PDB entry 8VAI | X-ray diffraction, 2.07 A resolution | chain B

# Chain B
Protein: 4-aminobenzoate synthase
Organism: Chlamydia trachomatis D/UW-3/CX
UniProt: O84616 (CADD_CHLTR); residues 1-220 here = UniProt positions 1-220
Chain sequence (240 residues; each row starts with the number of its first residue; numbers below 1 keep their minus sign (Met-19 is residue -19)):
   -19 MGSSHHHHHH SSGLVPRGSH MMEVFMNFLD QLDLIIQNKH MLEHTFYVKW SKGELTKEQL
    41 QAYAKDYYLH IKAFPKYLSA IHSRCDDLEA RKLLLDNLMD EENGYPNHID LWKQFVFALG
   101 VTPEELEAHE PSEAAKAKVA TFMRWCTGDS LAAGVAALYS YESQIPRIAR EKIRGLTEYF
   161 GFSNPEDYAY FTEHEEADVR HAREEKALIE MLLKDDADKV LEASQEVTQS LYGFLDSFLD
Disordered / not traced: -19 to 6, 220
Sequence notes: expression tag (-19 to 0)
UniProt features mapped onto this chain:
  - binding site (Fe(2+)): Glu81, His88, Glu142, His174, Asp178, His181
  - site: Tyr27 (Side-chain cleavage)
  - natural variant: Tyr27 (Y27G: Inactive enzyme)
  - mutagenesis: Tyr27 (Y27F: Loss of PABA synthase activity), Tyr43 (Y43F: Loss of PABA synthase activity), Tyr47 (Y47F: Retains 70% of PABA synthase activity. Retains 30% of PABA synthase activity in the presence of iron and manganese), Glu81 (E81A: Apoptotic activity is decreased by more than 60%, but the mutant still binds to death receptors; when associated with A-88; F-170 and A-174), His88 (H88A: Apoptotic activity is decreased by more than 60%, but the mutant still binds to death receptors; when associated with A-81; F-170 and A-174), Trp92 (W92F: Retains 70% of PABA synthase activity in the presence of iron and manganese), Tyr141 (Y141F: Retains 90% of PABA synthase activity. Retains 80% of PABA synthase activity in the presence of iron and manganese), Lys152 (K152A: Retains 5% of PABA synthase activity in the presence of iron and manganese; K152R: Retains 2% of PABA synthase activity), Tyr170 (Y170F: Retains 85% of PABA synthase activity. Apoptotic activity is decreased by 15%, but the mutant still binds to death receptors ...), His174 (H174A: Apoptotic activity is decreased by more than 60%, but the mutant still binds to death receptors; when associated with A-81; A-88 and F-170)

# In short
UniProt lists 6 Fe2+-binding residues and 10 mutagenesis sites.
Chain B is 4-aminobenzoate synthase (Chlamydia trachomatis D/UW-3/CX); the structure, Crystal structure of apo
CtCADD from Chlamydia trachomatis, was determined by X-ray diffraction (same publication as 8VA9, 8VAB and
8VAG).
